PDB entry 3OFN | X-ray diffraction, 3.20 A resolution | chains A and G of the 9 polymer chains in the assembly

Chain A:
Molecule: ATP synthase subunit alpha
Organism: Saccharomyces cerevisiae
Notes: EC 3.6.3.14
Reference sequence: P07251 (ATPA_YEAST); residues 1-510 here correspond to UniProt positions 36-545 (UniProt number = residue number + 35)
Amino-acid sequence (510 residues; each row starts with the number of its first residue):
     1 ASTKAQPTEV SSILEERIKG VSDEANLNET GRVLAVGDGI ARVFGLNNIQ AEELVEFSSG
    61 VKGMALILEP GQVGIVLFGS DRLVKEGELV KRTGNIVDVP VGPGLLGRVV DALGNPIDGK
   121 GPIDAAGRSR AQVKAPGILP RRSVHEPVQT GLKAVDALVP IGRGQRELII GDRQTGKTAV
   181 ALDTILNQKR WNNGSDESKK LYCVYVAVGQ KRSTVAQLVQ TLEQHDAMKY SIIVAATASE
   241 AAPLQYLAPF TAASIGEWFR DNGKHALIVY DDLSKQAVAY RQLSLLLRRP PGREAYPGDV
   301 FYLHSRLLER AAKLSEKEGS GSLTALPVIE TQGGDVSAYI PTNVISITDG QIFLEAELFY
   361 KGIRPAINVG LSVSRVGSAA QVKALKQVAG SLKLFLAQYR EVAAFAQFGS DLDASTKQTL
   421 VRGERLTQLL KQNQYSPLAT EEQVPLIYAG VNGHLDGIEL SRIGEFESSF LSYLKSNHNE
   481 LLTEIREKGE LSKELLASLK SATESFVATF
Disordered / not traced: 1-25
Differences from the reference sequence: engineered mutation Ile67 (Asn102 in P07251)
Metal / ion sites: Mg2+: Thr178 (together with AMP-PNP)
Ligand contacts: AMP-PNP (ANP; phosphoaminophosphonic acid-adenylate ester): Asp172, Arg173, Gln174, Thr175, Gly176, Lys177, Thr178, Ala179, Glu330, Phe359, Arg364, Pro365, Gln432, Asn433, Gln434
Swiss-Prot annotation at these positions:
  - binding site (ATP): Gly171 to Thr178
  - site: Ser372 (Required for activity)
  - modified residue (Phosphoserine): Ser22, Ser143
Reported in the primary citation:
  - conformationally variable residues: Arg289

Chain G:
Molecule: ATP synthase subunit gamma
Organism: Saccharomyces cerevisiae
Notes: EC 3.6.3.14
Reference sequence: P38077 (ATPG_YEAST); residues 1-278 here correspond to UniProt positions 34-311 (UniProt number = residue number + 33)
Amino-acid sequence (278 residues; each row starts with the number of its first residue):
     1 ATLKEVEMRL KSIKNIEKIT KTMKIVASTR LSKAEKAKIS AKKMDEAEQL FYKNAETKNL
    61 DVEATETGAP KELIVAITSD KGLCGSIHSQ LAKAVRRHLN DQPNADIVTI GDKIKMQLLR
   121 THPNNIKLSI NGIGKDAPTF QESALIADKL LSVMKAGTYP KISIFYNDPV SSLSFEPSEK
   181 PIFNAKTIEQ SPSFGKFEID TDANVPRDLF EYTLANQMLT AMAQGYAAEI SARRNAMDNA
   241 SKNAGDMINR YSILYNRTRQ AVITNELVDI ITGASSLG
Disordered / not traced: 63-70, 277-278

Interface between chain A and chain G:
Contacting residue pairs - 15 pairs, chain A then chain G:
  Pro291(A) - Ile270(G)  hydrophobic
  Pro291(A) - Ile271(G)
  Gly292(A) - Leu267(G)
  Arg293(A) - Ile263(G)
  Arg293(A) - Leu267(G)
  Ala295(A) - Ile270(G)
  Ala404(A) - Lys18(G)  hydrogen bond (backbone-side chain)
  Phe405(A) - Thr22(G)
  Phe405(A) - Ile25(G)  hydrophobic
  Phe405(A) - Val26(G)  hydrophobic
  Phe405(A) - Thr29(G)
  Phe408(A) - Thr22(G)
  Phe408(A) - Val26(G)  hydrophobic
  Asp411(A) - Arg30(G)
  Asp411(A) - Lys33(G)  salt bridge
Interface residues without a listed pair, chain A (11 interface residues in all): Arg288, Glu294, Gly409
Interface residues without a listed pair, chain G (13 interface residues in all): Met23, Ala274

In short:
The interface between chain A and chain G involves 11 residues on one side and 13 on the other; the contacts
include 1 hydrogen bond and 1 salt bridge. Polar pairs include Asp411(A)-Lys33(G) and Ala404(A)-Lys18(G).
Chain A binds AMP-PNP. Curated annotation (UniProt) lists 8 ATP-binding residues on chain A. From the paper:
conformational variability at Arg289(A).
Here chain A is ATP synthase subunit alpha and chain G is ATP synthase subunit gamma, both from Saccharomyces
cerevisiae. Entry 3OFN (Structure of four mutant forms of yeast F1 ATPase: alpha-N67I) was determined by X-ray
diffraction together with 3OE7 and 3OEH from the same study.
